PDB entry 7DPD | X-ray diffraction, 2.55 A resolution | chain A

[Chain A]
Protein: DNA helicase MCM9
Organism: Homo sapiens
Notes: EC 3.6.4.12; fragment: N-terminal domain
UniProtKB: Q9NXL9 (MCM9_HUMAN); numbering as in UniProt (aligned over 1-277)
Amino-acid sequence (291 residues; numbered -13 to 277; the number before each row is that of its first residue; numbers below 1 keep their minus sign (Met-13 is residue -13)):
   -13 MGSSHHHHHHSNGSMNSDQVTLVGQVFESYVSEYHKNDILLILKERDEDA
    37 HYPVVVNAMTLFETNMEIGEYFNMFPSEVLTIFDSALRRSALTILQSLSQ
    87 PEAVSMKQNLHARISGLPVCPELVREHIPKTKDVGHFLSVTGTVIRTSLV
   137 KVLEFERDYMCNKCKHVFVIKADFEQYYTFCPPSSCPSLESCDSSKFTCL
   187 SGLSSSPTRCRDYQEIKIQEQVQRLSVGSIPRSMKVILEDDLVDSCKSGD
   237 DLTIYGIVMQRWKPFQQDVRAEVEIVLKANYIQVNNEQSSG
Disordered / not traced: -13 to -1, 272-277
Differences from the reference sequence: initiating methionine (-13); expression tag (-12 to 0); engineered mutation Pro168 (Arg in Q9NXL9), Ala257 (Cys in Q9NXL9)
Bound ions: Zn2+: Cys147, Cys150, Cys172, Cys178; Na+: Val208, Arg210, Val213 (shared with 1 residue of chain B)

[Summary]
The Zn2+ site is built by Cys147, Cys150, Cys172 and Cys178. The Na+ site is built by Val208, Arg210 and
Val213.
Chain A is DNA helicase MCM9 (Homo sapiens); the structure, Human MCM9 N-terminal domain, was determined by
X-ray diffraction, deposited together with 7DP3.
